8V10 - chains A and C of the 4 polymer chains in the assembly; structure by X-ray diffraction, 3.02 A resolution.

# Chain A
Molecule: Kinetochore protein NDC80
Organism: Saccharomyces cerevisiae
Reference sequence: P40460 (NDC80_YEAST); numbering as in UniProt; present here: 114-318, 621-691
Sequence (279 residues; row label = number of the first residue in the row; note: 302 numbers in that range are skipped by the numbering (no residue carries them; nothing is unmodelled there)):
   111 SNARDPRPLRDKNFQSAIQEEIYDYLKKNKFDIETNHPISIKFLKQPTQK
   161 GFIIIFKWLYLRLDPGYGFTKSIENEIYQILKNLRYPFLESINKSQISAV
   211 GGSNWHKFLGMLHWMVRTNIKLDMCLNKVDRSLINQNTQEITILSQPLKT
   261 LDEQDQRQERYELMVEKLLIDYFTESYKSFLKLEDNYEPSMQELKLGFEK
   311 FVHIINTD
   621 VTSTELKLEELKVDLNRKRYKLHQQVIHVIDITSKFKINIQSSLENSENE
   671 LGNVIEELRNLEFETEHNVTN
Unresolved in the structure: 111-112, 683-691
Differences from the reference sequence: expression tag (111-113)
Bound ions: Ni2+: H648 (shared with 3 residues of chain D)
UniProt features mapped onto this chain:
  - modified residue: T248 (Phosphothreonine)

# Chain C
Molecule: Kinetochore protein SPC24
Organism: Saccharomyces cerevisiae
Reference sequence: Q04477 (SPC24_YEAST); the construct lacks a stretch of the UniProt sequence, so the offset changes along the chain: 1-48 = UniProt 1-48; 49-100 = UniProt 162-213
Sequence (100 residues; row label = number of the first residue in the row):
     1 MSQKDNLLDNPVEFLKEVRESFDIQQDVDAMKRIRHDLDVIKEESEARLK
    51 LYRSLGVILDLENDQVLINRKNDGNIDILPLDNNLSDFYKTKYIWERLGK
Unresolved in the structure: 1-5, 99-100
UniProt features mapped onto this chain:
  - modified residue: S2 (N-acetylserine)

# Chain A / chain C interface
Contacting residue pairs (35; chain A residue first):
  R639(A) with L7(C)
  Y640(A) with L7(C), hydrophobic
  H643(A) with L7(C); L8(C), hydrogen bond (side chain-backbone); P11(C)
  V646(A) with L8(C), hydrophobic
  I647(A) with L8(C), hydrophobic
  I650(A) with F14(C), hydrophobic; L15(C), hydrophobic; V18(C), hydrophobic
  T653(A) with V18(C); F22(C)
  K657(A) with F22(C); D23(C), hydrogen bond (side chain-backbone); D27(C), salt bridge
  Q661(A) with D27(C), hydrogen bond
  L664(A) with D27(C); A30(C), hydrophobic; I34(C), hydrophobic
  S667(A) with I34(C)
  E668(A) with A30(C); R33(C), salt bridge; I34(C)
  L671(A) with I34(C); D37(C); L38(C), hydrophobic; I41(C), hydrophobic
  V674(A) with I41(C), hydrophobic
  I675(A) with D37(C); V40(C), hydrophobic; I41(C), hydrophobic
  L678(A) with S45(C); R48(C), hydrogen bond (backbone-side chain)
  R679(A) with E44(C), salt bridge
  L681(A) with R48(C)
Interface residues without a listed pair, chain A (20 interface residues in all): F656, G672
Interface residues without a listed pair, chain C (22 interface residues in all): N6, Q26, M31

# In short
20 residues of chain A face 22 of chain C across their interface, with 4 hydrogen bonds and 3 salt bridges.
Polar contacts include K657(A)-D27(C), E668(A)-R33(C) and R679(A)-E44(C).
Here chain A is Kinetochore protein NDC80 and chain C is Kinetochore protein SPC24, both from Saccharomyces
cerevisiae. Entry 8V10 (Structure of a Saccharomyces cerevisiae Mps1 peptide bound to dwarf Ndc80 Complex) was
determined by X-ray diffraction (same publication as 8V11).
